Entry 4ZWS (X-ray diffraction, 2.60 A resolution); this record covers chains A and B of the 7 polymer chains in the assembly.

== Chain A (and B) ==
Molecule: Recombination protein uvsY
Source organism: Enterobacteria phage T4
Notes: chain B of this document is another copy of the same molecule, construct and numbering; everything in this record applies to it too
UniProtKB: P04537 (UVSY_BPT4); residues 1-137 here = UniProt positions 1-137
Sequence (137 residues; each row starts with the number of its first residue):
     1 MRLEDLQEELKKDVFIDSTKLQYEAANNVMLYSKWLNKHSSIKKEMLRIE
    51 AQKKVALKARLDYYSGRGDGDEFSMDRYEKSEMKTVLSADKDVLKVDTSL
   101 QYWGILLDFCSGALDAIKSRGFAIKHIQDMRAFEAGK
Disordered / not traced: 137 (chain B: 71-90, 137)

== How chain A and chain B interact ==
Pairs across the interface (56; chain A residue first):
  L3(A) with S40(B)
  E4(A) with K44(B), salt bridge
  Q7(A) with N37(B), hydrogen bond (side chain-backbone); S40(B); S41(B), hydrogen bond
  L10(A) with L36(B), hydrophobic
  K11(A) with M30(B); S33(B)
  V14(A) with V29(B), hydrophobic; M30(B), hydrophobic
  I16(A) with A26(B), hydrophobic
  D76(A) with R67(B)
  R77(A) with R67(B), hydrogen bond (backbone-side chain)
  Y78(A) with K58(B), hydrogen bond; L61(B), hydrophobic; D62(B), hydrogen bond; R67(B)
  E82(A) with L61(B); R67(B), salt bridge
  T85(A) with L57(B); K58(B)
  S88(A) with K54(B)
  A89(A) with K54(B); K58(B)
  L94(A) with A51(B), hydrophobic; V55(B), hydrophobic
  D97(A) with K54(B), salt bridge
  T98(A) with L47(B)
  Q101(A) with L47(B)
  Y102(A) with L47(B)
  I105(A) with S40(B); K43(B); K44(B)
  D108(A) with K43(B), salt bridge
  F109(A) with L36(B), hydrophobic; N37(B); S40(B)
  G112(A) with Y32(B); L36(B)
  A113(A) with L36(B)
  A116(A) with V29(B); Y32(B), hydrophobic
  A123(A) with A25(B)
  H126(A) with K125(B)
  I127(A) with Q22(B); A25(B), hydrophobic; A26(B), hydrophobic
  M130(A) with Q22(B); I124(B), hydrophobic; Q128(B)
  R131(A) with Q22(B), hydrogen bond
  F133(A) with Q128(B); R131(B); A132(B), hydrophobic; A135(B), hydrophobic
  E134(A) with Q22(B)
Also at the interface, not in a pair above, chain A (36 interface residues in all): F15, V86, D115, R120
Also at the interface, not in a pair above, chain B (30 interface residues in all): L21, S65

== In short ==
36 residues of chain A face 30 of chain B across their interface, with 6 hydrogen bonds and 4 salt bridges.
Among the polar pairs are E4(A)-K44(B), E82(A)-R67(B) and D97(A)-K54(B).
Chain A and chain B are both Recombination protein uvsY (Enterobacteria phage T4); the structure, Crystal
Structure of the Bacteriophage T4 recombination mediator protein UvsY, Lattice Type III, was determined by
X-ray diffraction, deposited together with 4ZWQ, 4ZWR and 4ZWT.
